PDB entry 8CTE | electron microscopy, 2.90 A resolution | chains K and L of the 14 polymer chains in the assembly

# Chain K
Molecule: Blood group Rh(CE) polypeptide
Organism: Homo sapiens
UniProtKB: P18577 (RHCE_HUMAN); numbering as in UniProt (aligned over 1-417)
Chain sequence (417 residues; row label = number of the first residue in the row):
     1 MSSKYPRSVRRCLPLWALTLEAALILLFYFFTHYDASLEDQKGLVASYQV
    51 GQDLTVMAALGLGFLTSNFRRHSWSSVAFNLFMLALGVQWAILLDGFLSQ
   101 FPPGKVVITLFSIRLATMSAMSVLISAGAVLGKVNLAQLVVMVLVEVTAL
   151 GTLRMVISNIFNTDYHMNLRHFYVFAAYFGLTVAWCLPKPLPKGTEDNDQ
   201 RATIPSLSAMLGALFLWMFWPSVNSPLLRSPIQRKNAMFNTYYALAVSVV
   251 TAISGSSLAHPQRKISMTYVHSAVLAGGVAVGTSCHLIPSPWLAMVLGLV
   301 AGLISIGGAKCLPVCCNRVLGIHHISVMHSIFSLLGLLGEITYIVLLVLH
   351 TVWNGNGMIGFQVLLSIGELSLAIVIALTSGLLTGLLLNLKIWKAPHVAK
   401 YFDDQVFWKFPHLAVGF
Not modelled in the structure: 1, 36-40, 101-104, 191-199, 316-324, 351-359

# Chain L
Molecule: Ammonium transporter Rh type A
Organism: Homo sapiens
UniProtKB: Q02094 (RHAG_HUMAN); residues 1-409 here = UniProt positions 1-409
Chain sequence (409 residues; numbered 1 to 409; the number before each row is that of its first residue):
     1 MRFTFPLMAIVLEIAMIVLFGLFVEYETDQTVLEQLNITKPTDMGIFFEL
    51 YPLFQDVHVMIFVGFGFLMTFLKKYGFSSVGINLLVAALGLQWGTIVQGI
   101 LQSQGQKFNIGIKNMINADFSAATVLISFGAVLGKTSPTQMLIMTILEIV
   151 FFAHNEYLVSEIFKASDIGASMTIHAFGAYFGLAVAGILYRSGLRKGHEN
   201 EESAYYSDLFAMIGTLFLWMFWPSFNSAIAEPGDKQCRAIVNTYFSLAAC
   251 VLTAFAFSSLVEHRGKLNMVHIQNATLAGGVAVGTCADMAIHPFGSMIIG
   301 SIAGMVSVLGYKFLTPLFTTKLRIHDTCGVHNLHGLPGVVGGLAGIVAVA
   351 MGASNTSMAMQAAALGSSIGTAVVGGLMTGLILKLPLWGQPSDQNCYDDS
   401 VYWKVPKTR
Not modelled in the structure: 27-47

# Interface between chain K and chain L
Pairs across the interface (110; chain K residue first):
  Tyr-5(K) / Arg-264(L)
  Pro-6(K) / Arg-264(L)  hydrogen bond (backbone-side chain)
  Arg-7(K) / Arg-264(L)
  Ser-8(K) / Arg-264(L)
  Val-9(K) / Ser-259(L)  hydrogen bond (backbone-side chain)
  Val-9(K) / Arg-264(L)  hydrogen bond (backbone-backbone)
  Val-9(K) / Gly-265(L)
  Arg-10(K) / Ser-259(L)
  Arg-10(K) / Leu-260(L)  hydrogen bond (side chain-backbone)
  Arg-10(K) / Val-261(L)  hydrogen bond (side chain-backbone)
  Arg-10(K) / Glu-262(L)  hydrogen bond (side chain-backbone)
  Arg-10(K) / His-263(L)
  Arg-10(K) / Gly-265(L)
  Leu-13(K) / Ser-259(L)
  Pro-14(K) / Ala-256(L)
  Pro-14(K) / Ser-259(L)
  Pro-14(K) / Leu-260(L)
  Ala-17(K) / Ala-256(L)  hydrophobic
  Leu-18(K) / Thr-253(L)
  Leu-18(K) / Ala-256(L)  hydrophobic
  Leu-18(K) / Phe-257(L)  hydrophobic
  Glu-21(K) / Ala-249(L)
  Glu-21(K) / Leu-252(L)
  Glu-21(K) / Met-297(L)
  Glu-21(K) / Ser-301(L)
  Ile-25(K) / Phe-294(L)
  Ile-25(K) / Met-297(L)  hydrophobic
  Ile-25(K) / Ile-298(L)  hydrophobic
  Ile-25(K) / Ser-301(L)
  Phe-28(K) / Met-297(L)  hydrophobic
  Tyr-29(K) / Phe-294(L)  hydrophobic
  Tyr-34(K) / Cys-237(L)  hydrogen bond
  Tyr-34(K) / Arg-238(L)  hydrogen bond (side chain-backbone)
  Tyr-34(K) / Val-241(L)
  Tyr-34(K) / Asn-242(L)  hydrogen bond
  Tyr-34(K) / His-292(L)
  Tyr-34(K) / Pro-293(L)
  Gln-41(K) / Asp-234(L)
  Leu-44(K) / Gly-233(L)
  Leu-44(K) / Gln-236(L)
  Leu-44(K) / Cys-237(L)
  Val-45(K) / Glu-49(L)
  Tyr-48(K) / Pro-223(L)
  Tyr-48(K) / Ser-224(L)  hydrogen bond
  Tyr-48(K) / Ile-240(L)  hydrophobic
  Gln-49(K) / Pro-52(L)
  Gln-52(K) / Asp-56(L)  hydrogen bond
  Gln-52(K) / Phe-221(L)
  Gln-52(K) / Ser-224(L)  hydrogen bond
  Thr-55(K) / Tyr-244(L)
  Val-56(K) / Met-220(L)  hydrophobic
  Val-56(K) / Phe-221(L)  hydrophobic
  Ala-59(K) / Met-220(L)  hydrophobic
  Leu-60(K) / Phe-217(L)  hydrophobic
  Phe-64(K) / Ile-213(L)  hydrophobic
  Phe-64(K) / Leu-216(L)  hydrophobic
  Arg-70(K) / Tyr-205(L)
  Arg-71(K) / Tyr-205(L)
  His-72(K) / Tyr-205(L)  hydrogen bond (backbone-side chain)
  Ser-73(K) / Tyr-205(L)  hydrogen bond
  Ser-73(K) / Leu-209(L)
  Trp-74(K) / Ala-204(L)
  Trp-74(K) / Tyr-205(L)  hydrogen bond (side chain-backbone)
  Trp-74(K) / Asp-208(L)
  Trp-74(K) / Met-269(L)  hydrophobic
  Val-77(K) / Met-212(L)  hydrophobic
  Val-77(K) / Leu-216(L)  hydrophobic
  Ala-78(K) / Phe-255(L)
  Ala-78(K) / Ile-272(L)  hydrophobic
  Phe-79(K) / Leu-267(L)  hydrophobic
  Leu-81(K) / Leu-216(L)  hydrophobic
  Phe-82(K) / Leu-252(L)  hydrophobic
  Phe-82(K) / Phe-255(L)  hydrophobic
  Ala-85(K) / Ala-248(L)
  Ala-85(K) / Val-251(L)  hydrophobic
  Ala-85(K) / Leu-252(L)  hydrophobic
  Leu-86(K) / Leu-252(L)
  Val-88(K) / Tyr-244(L)
  Gln-89(K) / Ala-248(L)
  Gln-89(K) / Ala-249(L)  hydrogen bond (side chain-backbone)
  Gln-89(K) / Leu-252(L)
  Gln-89(K) / Met-297(L)
  Ile-108(K) / Phe-245(L)  hydrophobic
  Ile-108(K) / Pro-293(L)  hydrophobic
  Ile-113(K) / Tyr-244(L)  hydrophobic
  Ile-113(K) / Phe-245(L)  hydrophobic
  Thr-117(K) / Tyr-244(L)  hydrogen bond
  Leu-136(K) / Phe-255(L)  hydrophobic
  Ala-202(K) / Tyr-206(L)
  Ile-204(K) / Tyr-206(L)  hydrophobic
  Pro-205(K) / Tyr-206(L)
  Phe-215(K) / Phe-217(L)  hydrophobic
  Asp-404(K) / Tyr-205(L)  hydrogen bond
  Gln-405(K) / Lys-266(L)
  Val-406(K) / Lys-266(L)
  Phe-407(K) / Lys-266(L)
  Phe-407(K) / Leu-267(L)  hydrogen bond (backbone-backbone)
  Trp-408(K) / Lys-266(L)
  Trp-408(K) / Leu-267(L)
  Trp-408(K) / Met-269(L)  hydrophobic
  Trp-408(K) / Ile-272(L)  hydrophobic
  Lys-409(K) / Glu-262(L)  salt bridge
  Lys-409(K) / Lys-266(L)
  Lys-409(K) / Leu-267(L)  hydrogen bond (backbone-backbone)
  Lys-409(K) / Asn-268(L)
  Pro-411(K) / Glu-202(L)
  His-412(K) / Glu-202(L)
  Val-415(K) / His-263(L)
  Val-415(K) / Arg-264(L)
  Gly-416(K) / Arg-264(L)
Other interface residues (no listed pair), chain K (65 interface residues in all): Leu-24, Ile-92, Leu-110, Ser-208, Leu-211, Phe-410, Phe-417
Other interface residues (no listed pair), chain L (58 interface residues in all): Leu-53, Trp-219, Met-289, Ala-290, Ile-291

# In short
65 residues of chain K face 58 of chain L across their interface; the contacts include 20 hydrogen bonds and 1
salt bridge. Among the polar pairs are Lys-409(K)/Glu-262(L), Pro-6(K)/Arg-264(L) and Val-9(K)/Ser-259(L).
Here chain K is Blood group Rh(CE) polypeptide and chain L is Ammonium transporter Rh type A, both from Homo
sapiens. Entry 8CTE (Class 2 of erythrocyte ankyrin-1 complex (Composite map)) was determined by electron
microscopy (same publication as 7UZ3, 7UZQ, 7UZU, 7V07, 7V0K, 7V0M and 10 further entries).
